9MIB - chains A and L of the 18 polymer chains in the assembly; structure by electron microscopy, 2.80 A resolution.

== Chain A ==
Protein: GT1.1 v4.1 SOSIP gp120
Organism: Human immunodeficiency virus 1
Sequence (509 residues; row label = number of the first residue in the row; note: 11 numbers in that range are skipped by the numbering (no residue carries them; nothing is unmodelled there); numbers below 1 keep their minus sign (Met-4 is residue -4)):
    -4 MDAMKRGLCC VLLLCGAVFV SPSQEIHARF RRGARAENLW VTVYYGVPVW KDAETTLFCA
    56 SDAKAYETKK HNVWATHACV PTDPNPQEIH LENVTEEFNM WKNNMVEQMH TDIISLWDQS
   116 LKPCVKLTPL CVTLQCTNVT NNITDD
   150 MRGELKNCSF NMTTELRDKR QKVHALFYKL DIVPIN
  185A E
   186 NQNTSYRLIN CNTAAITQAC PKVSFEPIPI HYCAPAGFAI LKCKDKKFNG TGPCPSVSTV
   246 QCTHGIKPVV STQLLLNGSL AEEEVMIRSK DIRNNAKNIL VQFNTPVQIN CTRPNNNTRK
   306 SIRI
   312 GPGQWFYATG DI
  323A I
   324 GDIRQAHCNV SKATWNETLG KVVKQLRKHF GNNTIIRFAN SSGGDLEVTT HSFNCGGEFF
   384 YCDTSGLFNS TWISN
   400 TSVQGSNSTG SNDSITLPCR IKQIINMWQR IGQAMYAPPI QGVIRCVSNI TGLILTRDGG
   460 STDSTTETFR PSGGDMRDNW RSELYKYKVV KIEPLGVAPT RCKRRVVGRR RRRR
Not modelled in the structure: -4 to 32, 63-65, 186-189, 400-411, 505-513
Cystine bridges: Cys119-Cys205, Cys126-Cys196, Cys131-Cys157, Cys218-Cys247, Cys228-Cys239, Cys296-Cys331, Cys378-Cys445, Cys385-Cys418
Covalently attached groups: N-acetylglucosamine (NAG) linked to Asn88, Asn133, Asn156, Asn160, Asn234, Asn262, Asn295, Asn301, Asn332, Asn339, Asn363, Asn392, Asn448

== Chain L ==
Protein: 206-9C09 kappa chain Fv
Organism: Homo sapiens
Sequence (103 residues; numbered 1 to 107; 4 numbers in that range are skipped by the numbering (no residue carries them; nothing is unmodelled there); the number before each row is that of its first residue):
     1 NIQMTQSPSS LSASVGDRVT ITCQASQDIS NYLNWYQQKP GKAPKLLIYD ASNLETGVPS
    61 RFSGSGSGTH FTFTISRLQP EDIATYYCQV Y
    96 ETFGQGTKVE IK
Not modelled in the structure: 107
Cystine bridges: Cys23-Cys88

== How chain A and chain L interact ==
Residue-residue contacts - 13 pairs, chain A then chain L:
  Asp276(A) - Tyr32(L)
  Asp276(A) - Tyr91(L)  hydrogen bond
  Arg278(A) - Gln27(L)
  Arg278(A) - Asp28(L)  hydrogen bond (side chain-backbone)
  Arg278(A) - Ile29(L)
  Arg278(A) - Ser30(L)
  Arg278(A) - Tyr32(L)
  Arg278(A) - Tyr91(L)  hydrogen bond
  Asn279(A) - Tyr91(L)
  Asn280(A) - Glu96(L)  hydrogen bond
  Gly458(A) - Glu96(L)
  Gly459(A) - Glu96(L)  hydrogen bond (backbone-side chain)
  Ser460(A) - Asn1(L)
Interface residues without a listed pair, chain A (8 interface residues in all): Ser463
Interface residues without a listed pair, chain L (10 interface residues in all): Ile2, Gln3
From the paper, about this interface:
  - specific contacts: Asn280(A)-Glu96(L) (hydrogen bond)

== Overview ==
Chain A and chain L form an interface of 8 and 10 residues respectively, with 5 hydrogen bonds. Polar pairs
include Asp276(A)-Tyr91(L), Arg278(A)-Asp28(L) and Arg278(A)-Tyr91(L). The paper describes a hydrogen bond
between Asn280(A) and Glu96(L).
Here chain A is GT1.1 v4.1 SOSIP gp120 (Human immunodeficiency virus 1) and chain L is 206-9C09 kappa chain Fv
(Homo sapiens). Entry 9MIB (206-9C09 Fab in complex with HIV-1 GT1.1 v4.1 SOSIP Env trimer and RM20A3 Fab) was
determined by electron microscopy, deposited together with 9MIA, 9MIC, 9MID, 9MIF, 9MIH, 9MII and 4 further
entries.
